Entry 7DAA (X-ray diffraction, 2.51 A resolution); this record covers chains A and H of the 3 polymer chains in the assembly.

# Chain A
Name: Isoform 2 of Basigin
From: Homo sapiens
Reference sequence: P35613 (BASI_HUMAN), isoform P35613-2; residues 103-269 here = UniProt positions 103-269
Chain sequence (176 residues; numbered 102 to 277; the number before each row is that of its first residue):
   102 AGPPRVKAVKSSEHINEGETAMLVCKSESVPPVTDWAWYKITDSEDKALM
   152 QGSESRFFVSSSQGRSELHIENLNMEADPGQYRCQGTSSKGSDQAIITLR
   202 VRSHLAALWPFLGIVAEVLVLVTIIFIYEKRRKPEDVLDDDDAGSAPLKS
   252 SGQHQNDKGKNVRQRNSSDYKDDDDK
Not modelled in the structure: 102-103, 143-156, 204-277
Construct notes: expression tag (102, 270-277); engineered mutation Gln-152 (Asn in P35613), Gln-186 (Asn in P35613)
Cystine bridges: Cys-126/Cys-185
Metal / ion sites: Cd2+ near Asp-194 (its only coordinating residue here)
Swiss-Prot annotation at these positions:
  - natural variant: Leu-206 (L206P: Loss of interaction with P.falciparum RH5)
  - mutagenesis: Asp-144 (D144A: Reduced interaction with KDR/VEGFR2), Gln-182 (Q182A: Reduced interaction with KDR/VEGFR2. Significant loss of interaction with KDR/VEGFR2; when associated with A-184), Arg-184 (R184A: Reduced interaction with KDR/VEGFR2. Significant loss of interaction with KDR/VEGFR2; when associated with A-182), Gln-195 (Q195A: Reduced interaction with KDR/VEGFR2. Complete loss of interaction with KDR/VEGFR2 when associated with A-199), Thr-199 (T199A: Reduced interaction with KDR/VEGFR2. Complete loss of interaction with KDR/VEGFR2; when associated with A-195), Pro-211 (P211A: Loss of interaction with PPIL2)
From the paper describing this entry:
  - mutagenesis - E230A: abolished localization

# Chain H
Name: Heavy chain of antibody Fab fragment
From: Homo sapiens
Notes: antibody fragment or engineered binder
Chain sequence (217 residues; numbered 1 to 217; the number before each row is that of its first residue):
     1 ESVEESGGRLVTPGTPLTLTCTVSGFSLSDYAMSWVRQAPGKGLEWIGII
    51 YASGSTYYASWAKGRFTISKTSTTVDLKITSPTTEDTATYFCARYYAGSD
   101 IWGPGTLVTVSSASTKGPSVFPLAPSSKSTSGGTAALGCLVKDYFPEPVT
   151 VSWNSGALTSGVHTFPAVLQSSGLYSLSSVVTVPSSSLGTQTYICNVNHK
   201 PSNTKVDKKVEPKSCDK
Not modelled in the structure: 127-128, 215-217
Modified / non-standard residues: Glu-1 (pyroglutamic acid; PCA)
Cystine bridges: Cys-21/Cys-92, Cys-139/Cys-195
Metal / ion sites: Cd2+: Glu-85 (shared with 1 residue of chain L)

# How chain A and chain H interact
Contacting residue pairs (10):
  Phe-159(A) / Tyr-51(H)
  Ser-161(A) / Tyr-51(H)
  Ser-163(A) / Asp-30(H)
  Gln-164(A) / Asp-30(H)
  Gln-164(A) / Tyr-31(H)
  Gln-164(A) / Tyr-96(H)  hydrogen bond (backbone-side chain)
  Gly-165(A) / Tyr-96(H)  hydrogen bond (backbone-side chain)
  Arg-166(A) / Tyr-96(H)  hydrogen bond (side chain-backbone)
  Arg-166(A) / Ala-97(H)
  Glu-168(A) / Tyr-95(H)  hydrogen bond
Other interface residues (no listed pair), chain A (8 interface residues in all): Ser-162
Other interface residues (no listed pair), chain H (8 interface residues in all): Ser-55, Tyr-57

# Summary
Chain A and chain H each contribute 8 residues to their interface; the contacts include 4 hydrogen bonds.
Polar contacts include Gln-164(A)/Tyr-96(H), Gly-165(A)/Tyr-96(H) and Arg-166(A)/Tyr-96(H). From UniProt: 6
mutagenesis sites on chain A. From the paper: E230A of chain A abolishes localization.
Chain A is Isoform 2 of Basigin and chain H is Heavy chain of antibody Fab fragment, both from Homo sapiens;
the structure, Crystal structure of basigin complexed with anti-basigin Fab fragment, was determined by X-ray
diffraction (same publication as 7D9Z and 7DCE).
